Entry 7Y00 (electron microscopy, 3.96 A resolution); this record covers chains A and J of the 10 polymer chains in the assembly.

Chain A:
Protein: Histone H3.1
Source organism: Homo sapiens
Reference sequence: P68431 (H31_HUMAN); residues 1-135 here correspond to UniProt positions 2-136 (UniProt number = residue number + 1)
Amino-acid sequence (139 residues; each row starts with the number of its first residue; numbers below 1 keep their minus sign (Gly-3 is residue -3)):
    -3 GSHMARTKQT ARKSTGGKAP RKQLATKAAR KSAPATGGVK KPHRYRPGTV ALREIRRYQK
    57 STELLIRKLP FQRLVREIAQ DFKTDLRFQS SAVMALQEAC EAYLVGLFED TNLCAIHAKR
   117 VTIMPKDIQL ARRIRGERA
Disordered / not traced: -3 to 37, 135
Construct notes: expression tag (-3 to 0)
Swiss-Prot annotation at these positions:
  - modified residue: Arg2 (Asymmetric dimethylarginine), Thr3 (Phosphothreonine), Lys4 (Allysine), Gln5 (5-glutamyl dopamine), Thr6 (Phosphothreonine), Arg8 (Citrulline), Lys9 (N6,N6,N6-trimethyllysine), Ser10 (ADP-ribosylserine), Thr11 (Phosphothreonine), Lys14 (N6-(2-hydroxyisobutyryl)lysine), Arg17 (Asymmetric dimethylarginine), Lys18 (N6-(2-hydroxyisobutyryl)lysine), Lys23 (N6-(2-hydroxyisobutyryl)lysine), Arg26 (Citrulline), Lys27 (N6,N6,N6-trimethyllysine), Ser28 (ADP-ribosylserine), Lys36 (N6,N6,N6-trimethyllysine), Lys37 (N6-methyllysine), Tyr41 (Phosphotyrosine), Lys56 (N6,N6,N6-trimethyllysine) and 8 more in UniProt
  - lipidation: Lys18 (N6-decanoyllysine)

Chain J:
Molecule: 169-nt DNA strand
Sequence (169 nucleotides; row label = number of the first residue in the row):
     1 ATCTATGAAT TTCGGGACAT GCCCGGACAT GCCCTATATC TGACACGTGC CTGGAGACTA
    61 GGGAGTAATC CCCTTGGCGG TTAAAACGCG GGGGACAGCG CGTACGTGCG TTTAAGCGGT
   121 GCTAGAGCTG TCTACGACCA ATTGAGCGGC CTCGGCACCG GATTCTCAG
Disordered / not traced: 1-14

Interface between chain A and chain J:
Pairs across the interface (17):
  Arg40(A) - DT107(J)  base contact
  Arg40(A) - DG108(J)  hydrogen bond to the sugar
  Tyr41(A) - DC32(J)  sugar contact
  Tyr41(A) - DG108(J)  phosphate contact
  Gly44(A) - DT107(J)  hydrogen bond to the phosphate
  Val46(A) - DT107(J)  hydrogen bond to the phosphate
  Ala47(A) - DT107(J)  hydrogen bond to the phosphate
  Arg49(A) - DC32(J)  phosphate contact
  Arg49(A) - DC33(J)  phosphate contact
  Arg63(A) - DA115(J)  hydrogen bond to the phosphate
  Arg63(A) - DG116(J)  salt bridge to the phosphate
  Lys64(A) - DG116(J)  hydrogen bond to the phosphate
  Leu65(A) - DG116(J)  phosphate contact
  Pro66(A) - DA115(J)  phosphate contact
  Arg69(A) - DA115(J)  salt bridge to the phosphate
  Arg83(A) - DA124(J)  sugar contact
  Arg83(A) - DG125(J)  sugar contact
Interface residues without a listed pair, chain A (16 interface residues in all): Arg42, Pro43, Thr45, Lys56
Interface residues without a listed pair, chain J (11 interface residues in all): DG31, DC34, DG106

Overview:
16 residues of chain A and 11 residues of chain J are in contact; the contacts include 6 hydrogen bonds and 2
salt bridges. Among the polar pairs are Arg40(A)-DG108(J), Gly44(A)-DT107(J) and Val46(A)-DT107(J).
Here chain A is Histone H3.1 (Homo sapiens) and chain J is a 169-nt DNA strand. Entry 7Y00 (Cryo-EM structure
of the nucleosome containing 169 base-pair DNA with a p53 target sequence) was determined by electron
microscopy together with 7XZY from the same study.
